6SD6 - chains B and D of the 4 polymer chains in the assembly; structure by X-ray diffraction, 2.61 A resolution.

# Chain B
Molecule: Antitoxin
Organism: Shigella sonnei
Reference sequence: A0A3U1ZEK5 (A0A3U1ZEK5_SHISO); residues 1-75 here correspond to UniProt positions 2-76 (UniProt number = residue number + 1)
Chain sequence (75 residues; numbered 1 to 75; the number before each row is that of its first residue):
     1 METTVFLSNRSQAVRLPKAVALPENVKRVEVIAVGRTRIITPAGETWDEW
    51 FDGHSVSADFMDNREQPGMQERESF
Not modelled in the structure: 68-75

# Chain D
Molecule: tRNA(fMet)-specific endonuclease VapC
Organism: Shigella sonnei
Notes: EC 3.1.-.-
Reference sequence: A0A0H9P9N5 (A0A0H9P9N5_SHISO); numbering as in UniProt (aligned over 1-132)
Chain sequence (152 residues; row label = number of the first residue in the row; numbers below 1 keep their minus sign (Met-19 is residue -19)):
   -19 MGSSHHHHHHSSGLVPRGSHMLKFMLDTNICIFTIKNKPASVRERFNLNQ
    31 GRMCISSVTLMELIYGAEKSQMPERNLAVIEGFVSRIDVLDYDAAAATHT
    81 GQIRAELARQGRPVGPFDQMIAGHARSRGLIIVTNNTREFERVGGLRTED
   131 WS
Not modelled in the structure: -19 to 0
Differences from the reference sequence: initiating methionine (-19); expression tag (-18 to 0)

# Chain B / chain D interface
Pairs across the interface (63):
  Ile32(B) - Ser65(D)
  Ala33(B) - Ser65(D)
  Val34(B) - Ser65(D)
  Gly35(B) - Glu61(D)
  Ile39(B) - Arg66(D)
  Gly44(B) - Asn27(D)
  Glu45(B) - Asn27(D)
  Thr46(B) - Asn27(D)  hydrogen bond (backbone-side chain)
  Thr46(B) - Gln30(D)
  Thr46(B) - Arg66(D)  hydrogen bond (backbone-side chain)
  Trp47(B) - Phe26(D)
  Trp47(B) - Asn27(D)  hydrogen bond (backbone-side chain)
  Trp47(B) - Gln30(D)  hydrogen bond
  Trp47(B) - Met33(D)
  Trp47(B) - Phe63(D)
  Trp47(B) - Arg66(D)
  Asp48(B) - Arg23(D)  salt bridge
  Asp48(B) - Asn27(D)  hydrogen bond
  Glu49(B) - Arg66(D)  salt bridge
  Trp50(B) - Lys18(D)  hydrogen bond (backbone-side chain)
  Trp50(B) - Val59(D)  hydrogen bond (side chain-backbone)
  Trp50(B) - Phe63(D)
  Trp50(B) - Arg66(D)
  Phe51(B) - Pro19(D)
  Phe51(B) - Arg23(D)
  Gly53(B) - Lys18(D)  hydrogen bond (backbone-side chain)
  His54(B) - Lys18(D)  hydrogen bond (backbone-side chain)
  His54(B) - Val59(D)
  Ser55(B) - Arg55(D)  hydrogen bond (backbone-side chain)
  Ser55(B) - Val59(D)
  Val56(B) - Ile15(D)  hydrophobic
  Val56(B) - Arg55(D)  hydrogen bond (backbone-side chain)
  Val56(B) - Asn56(D)
  Val56(B) - Val59(D)  hydrophobic
  Ser57(B) - Met52(D)
  Ser57(B) - Arg55(D)
  Ser57(B) - Asn56(D)  hydrogen bond
  Ala58(B) - Lys16(D)  hydrogen bond (backbone-side chain)
  Asp59(B) - Ser50(D)
  Asp59(B) - Gln51(D)  hydrogen bond (side chain-backbone)
  Phe60(B) - Ile15(D)  hydrophobic
  Phe60(B) - Lys16(D)  hydrogen bond (backbone-side chain)
  Phe60(B) - Gly46(D)
  Phe60(B) - Ala47(D)
  Met61(B) - Ile12(D)  hydrophobic
  Met61(B) - Lys16(D)
  Met61(B) - Glu42(D)
  Met61(B) - Leu43(D)  hydrophobic
  Met61(B) - Gly46(D)
  Asp62(B) - Lys16(D)  salt bridge
  Asn63(B) - Lys49(D)  hydrogen bond (backbone-side chain)
  Arg64(B) - Thr8(D)
  Arg64(B) - Asn9(D)  hydrogen bond
  Arg64(B) - Glu42(D)  salt bridge
  Arg64(B) - Phe97(D)
  Arg64(B) - Asp98(D)  salt bridge
  Glu65(B) - Tyr45(D)  hydrogen bond
  Glu65(B) - Lys49(D)  salt bridge
  Gln66(B) - Gly95(D)
  Gln66(B) - Pro96(D)
  Gln66(B) - Phe97(D)  hydrogen bond (side chain-backbone)
  Gln66(B) - Asp98(D)  hydrogen bond (side chain-backbone)
  Pro67(B) - Pro96(D)
Other interface residues (no listed pair), chain B (29 interface residues in all): Glu30
Other interface residues (no listed pair), chain D (37 interface residues in all): Thr14, Val22, Ile60, Gly62, Ile67

# Summary
The interface between chain B and chain D involves 29 residues on one side and 37 on the other, with 20
hydrogen bonds and 6 salt bridges. Polar pairs include Asp48(B)-Arg23(D), Glu49(B)-Arg66(D) and
Asp62(B)-Lys16(D).
Here chain B is Antitoxin and chain D is tRNA(fMet)-specific endonuclease VapC, both from Shigella sonnei.
Entry 6SD6 (Structure of VapBC from Shigella sonnei) was determined by X-ray diffraction.
